PDB entry 3EJU | X-ray diffraction, 1.32 A resolution | chain A

# Chain A
Molecule: Alpha-mannosidase 2
Organism: Drosophila melanogaster
Notes: EC 3.2.1.114; fragment: Catalytic domain
UniProtKB: Q24451 (MAN2_DROME); residues 13-1045 here correspond to UniProt positions 76-1108 (UniProt number = residue number + 63)
Sequence (1045 residues; row label = number of the first residue in the row):
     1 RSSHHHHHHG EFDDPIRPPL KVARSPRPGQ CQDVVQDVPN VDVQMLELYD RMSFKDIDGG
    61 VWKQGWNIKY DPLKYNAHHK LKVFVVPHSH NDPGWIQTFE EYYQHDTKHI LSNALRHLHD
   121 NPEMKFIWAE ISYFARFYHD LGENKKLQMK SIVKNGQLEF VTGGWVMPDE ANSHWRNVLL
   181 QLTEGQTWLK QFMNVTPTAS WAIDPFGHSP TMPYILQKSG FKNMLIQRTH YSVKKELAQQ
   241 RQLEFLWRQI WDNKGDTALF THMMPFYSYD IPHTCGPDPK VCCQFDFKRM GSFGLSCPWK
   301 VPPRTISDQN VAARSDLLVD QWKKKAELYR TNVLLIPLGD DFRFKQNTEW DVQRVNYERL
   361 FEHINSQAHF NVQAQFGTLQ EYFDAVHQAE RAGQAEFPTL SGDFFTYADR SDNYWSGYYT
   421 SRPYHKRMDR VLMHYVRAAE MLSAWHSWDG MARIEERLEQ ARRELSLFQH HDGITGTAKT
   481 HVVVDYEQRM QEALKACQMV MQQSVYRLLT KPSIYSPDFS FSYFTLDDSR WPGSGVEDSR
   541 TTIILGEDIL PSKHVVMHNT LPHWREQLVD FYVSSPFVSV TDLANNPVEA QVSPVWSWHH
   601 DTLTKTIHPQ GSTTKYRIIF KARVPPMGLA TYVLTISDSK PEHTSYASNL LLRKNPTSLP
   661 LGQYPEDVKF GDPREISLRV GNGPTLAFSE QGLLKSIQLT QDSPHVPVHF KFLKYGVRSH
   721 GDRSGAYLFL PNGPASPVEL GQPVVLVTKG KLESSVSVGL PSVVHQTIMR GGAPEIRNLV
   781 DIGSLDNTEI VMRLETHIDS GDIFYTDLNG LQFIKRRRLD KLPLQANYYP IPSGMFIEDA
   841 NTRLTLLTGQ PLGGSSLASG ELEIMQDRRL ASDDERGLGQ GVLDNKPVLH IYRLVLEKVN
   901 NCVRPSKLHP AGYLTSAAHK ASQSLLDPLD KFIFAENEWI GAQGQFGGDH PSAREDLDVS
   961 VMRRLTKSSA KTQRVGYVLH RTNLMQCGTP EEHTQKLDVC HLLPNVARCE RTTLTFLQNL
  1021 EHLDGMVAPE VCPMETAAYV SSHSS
Unresolved in the structure: 1-29
Construct notes: expression tag (1-12)
Cystine bridges: C31-C1032, C275-C282, C283-C297, C902-C987, C1000-C1009
Glycans and other covalent adducts: N-acetylglucosamine (NAG) linked to N194
Bound ions: Zn2+: H90, D92, D204, H471 (together with HN7)
Ligand contacts: HN7 (1-(4-tert-butylphenyl)-2-[(1S,2R,5S,8R,8aR)-1,2,8-trihydroxyoctahydroindolizin-5-yl]ethanone): H90, D92, W95, D204, F206, R228, Y269, D341, W415, H471, D472, T477, Y727, E875, R876, G877

# In short
Bound to chain A: compound HN7. Covalently linked N-acetylglucosamine: at N194. H90, D92, D204 and H471
coordinate Zn2+.
Chain A is Alpha-mannosidase 2 (Drosophila melanogaster); the structure, Golgi alpha-Mannosidase II in complex
with 5-substituted swainsonine analog:(5S)-5-[2'-oxo-2'-(4-tert-butylphenyl)ethyl]-swainsonine, was determined
by X-ray diffraction together with 3EJP, 3EJQ, 3EJR, 3EJS and 3EJT from the same study.
